7KDE - chains E and M of the 18 polymer chains in the assembly; structure by electron microscopy, 3.55 A resolution.

Chain E:
Protein: Envelope glycoprotein gp120
Organism: Human immunodeficiency virus 1
UniProtKB: Q2N0S6 (Q2N0S6_9HIV1); the construct lacks a stretch of the UniProt sequence and is renumbered around it, so the offset changes along the chain: 33-135 = UniProt 32-134; 144-185 = UniProt 135-176; 188-309 = UniProt 187-308; 312-321 = UniProt 309-318; 2 more segments
Amino-acid sequence (479 residues; row label = number of the first residue in the row; note: 13 numbers in that range are skipped by the numbering (no residue carries them; nothing is unmodelled there); a row labelled like 185A-185J holds insertion residues (185A, then the next letters in order)):
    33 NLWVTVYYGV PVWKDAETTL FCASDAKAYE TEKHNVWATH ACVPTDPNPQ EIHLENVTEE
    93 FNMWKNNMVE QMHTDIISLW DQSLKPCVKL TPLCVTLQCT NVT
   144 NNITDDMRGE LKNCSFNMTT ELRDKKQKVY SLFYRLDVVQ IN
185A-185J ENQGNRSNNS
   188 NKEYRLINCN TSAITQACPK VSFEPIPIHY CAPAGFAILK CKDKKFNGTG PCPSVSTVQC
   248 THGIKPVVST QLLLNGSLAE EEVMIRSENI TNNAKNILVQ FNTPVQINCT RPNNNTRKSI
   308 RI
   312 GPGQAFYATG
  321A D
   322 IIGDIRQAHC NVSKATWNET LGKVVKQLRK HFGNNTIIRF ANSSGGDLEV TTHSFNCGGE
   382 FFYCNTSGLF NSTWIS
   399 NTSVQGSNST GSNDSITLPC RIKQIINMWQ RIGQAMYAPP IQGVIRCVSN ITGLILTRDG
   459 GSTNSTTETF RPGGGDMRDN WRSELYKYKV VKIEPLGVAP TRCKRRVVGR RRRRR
Not modelled in the structure: 33, 58-64, 79-81, 144-151, 185A-185J, 399-410, 505-513
Cystine bridges: Cys54-Cys74, Cys119-Cys205, Cys126-Cys196, Cys131-Cys157, Cys218-Cys247, Cys228-Cys239, Cys296-Cys331, Cys378-Cys445, Cys385-Cys418
Covalently attached groups: N-acetylglucosamine (NAG) linked to Asn88, Asn133, Asn160, Asn197, Asn262, Asn295, Asn301, Asn339, Asn363, Asn386, Asn392, Asn448; glycan linked to Asn156, Asn234, Asn276, Asn332
Differences from the reference sequence: conflict Asn332 (Thr330 in Q2N0S6), Cys501 (Ala498 in Q2N0S6); expression tag (509-513)
What the authors report for this chain:
  - post-translational modification sites: Asn156, Asn332

Chain M:
Protein: Ab 1485 Heavy Chain
Organism: Homo sapiens
Amino-acid sequence (233 residues; each row starts with the number of its first residue; a row labelled like 82A-82C holds insertion residues (82A, then the next letters in order)):
     1 EVQLVESGPG LVKASETLSL TCTVSGYNIR SNNWW
   35A S
    36 WVRQPPGKGL EWIGGVY
   52A A
    53 NSEITNYNSS LKSRVSISQD AWRNKFSLKL
82A-82C KSV
    83 TDADTAVYYC VRGPNHWE
100A-100J YFDSGNNEYF
   101 EFWGQGALVT VSSASTKGPS VFPLAPSSKS TSGGTAALGC LVKDYFPEPV TVSWNSGALT
   161 SGVHTFPAVL QSSGLYSLSS VVTVPSSSLG TQTYICNVNH KPSNTKVDKR VEPKSCDK
Not modelled in the structure: 115-218
Cystine bridges: Cys22-Cys92
Residues lining bound ligands: N-acetylglucosamine (NAG; 2-acetamido-2-deoxy-beta-D-glucopyranose): Tyr52, Ser54, Ile56, Tyr100A, Phe100B

How chain E and chain M interact:
Residue-residue contacts - 19 pairs, chain E then chain M:
  Val134(E) with Arg30(M)
  Pro299(E) with Tyr100A(M)
  Asn300(E) with Tyr100A(M)
  Asn301(E) with Tyr100A(M), hydrogen bond (backbone-side chain)
  Asp321A(E) with Asn53(M), hydrogen bond
  Ile322(E) with Arg30(M); Asn53(M), hydrogen bond (backbone-side chain)
  Ile323(E) with Asn53(M); Ser54(M); Tyr100A(M), hydrogen bond (backbone-side chain)
  Gly324(E) with Arg30(M); Asn32(M); Asn53(M)
  Asp325(E) with Arg30(M); Ser31(M); Asn32(M), hydrogen bond (backbone-side chain)
  Arg327(E) with Asn32(M); His98(M); Trp99(M)
Also at the interface, not in a pair above, chain E (11 interface residues in all): Ile326
Also at the interface, not in a pair above, chain M (9 interface residues in all): Asn97
From the paper, about this interface:
  - pairs named by the authors: Arg30(M)-Val134(E)
  - epitope / paratope residues, chain E: Gly324(E), Asp325(E)
  - epitope / paratope residues, chain M: Arg30(M), Asn32(M)

Summary:
The interface between chain E and chain M involves 11 residues on one side and 9 on the other; the contacts
include 5 hydrogen bonds. Among the polar pairs are Asn301(E)-Tyr100A(M), Asp321A(E)-Asn53(M) and
Ile322(E)-Asn53(M). The authors report a contact between Arg30(M) and Val134(E). The paper reports
epitope/paratope residues Gly324(E), Asp325(E) and Arg30(M) among others; modification sites Asn156(E) and
Asn332(E).
Chain E is Envelope glycoprotein gp120 (Human immunodeficiency virus 1) and chain M is Ab 1485 Heavy Chain
(Homo sapiens); the structure, BG505 SOSIP.664 in complex with the V3-targeting rhesus macaque antibody 1485
and human gp120-gp41 interface antibody ..., was determined by electron microscopy.
